4KFB - chains A and B; structure by X-ray diffraction, 1.85 A resolution.

# Chain A
Protein: Reverse transcriptase/ribonuclease H, exoribonuclea P66 RT
Source organism: Human immunodeficiency virus type 1
Notes: EC 2.7.7.49, 2.7.7.7, 3.1.26.13, 3.1.13.2; fragment: p66
UniProt: P03366 (POL_HV1B1); residues 1-555 here correspond to UniProt positions 600-1154 (UniProt number = residue number + 599)
Sequence (557 residues; numbered -1 to 555; the number before each row is that of its first residue; numbers below 1 keep their minus sign (Met-1 is residue -1)):
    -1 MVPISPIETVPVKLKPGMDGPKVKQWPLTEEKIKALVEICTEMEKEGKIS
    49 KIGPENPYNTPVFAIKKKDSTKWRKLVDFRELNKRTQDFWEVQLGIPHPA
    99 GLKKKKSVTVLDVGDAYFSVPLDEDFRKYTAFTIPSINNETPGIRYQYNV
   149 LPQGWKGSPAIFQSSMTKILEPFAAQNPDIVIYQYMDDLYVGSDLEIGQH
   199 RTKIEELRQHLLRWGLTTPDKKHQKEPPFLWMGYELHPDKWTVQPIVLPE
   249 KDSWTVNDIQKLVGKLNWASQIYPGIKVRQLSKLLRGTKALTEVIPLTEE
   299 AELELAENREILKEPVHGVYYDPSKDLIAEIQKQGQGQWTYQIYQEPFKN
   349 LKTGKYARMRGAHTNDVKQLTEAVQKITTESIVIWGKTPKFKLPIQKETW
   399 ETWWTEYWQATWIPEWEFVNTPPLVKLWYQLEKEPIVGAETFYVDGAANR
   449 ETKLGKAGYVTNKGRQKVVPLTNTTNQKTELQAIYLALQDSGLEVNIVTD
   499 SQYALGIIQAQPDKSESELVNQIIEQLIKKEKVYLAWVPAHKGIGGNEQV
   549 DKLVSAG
Unresolved in the structure: 555
Differences from the reference sequence: expression tag (-1 to 0); engineered mutation Ala172 (Lys771 in P03366), Ala173 (Lys772 in P03366), Ser280 (Cys879 in P03366)
Residues lining bound ligands:
  - 1QP (ethyl pyrazolo[1,5-a]pyridine-3-carboxylate): Gln91, Gln161, Met164, Thr165, Leu168, Glu169, Ala172, Ile180, Tyr181, Gln182
  - Rilpivirine (T27; 4-{[4-({4-[(E)-2-cyanoethenyl]-2,6-dimethylphenyl}amino)pyrimidin-2-yl]amino}benzonitrile): Pro95, Leu100, Lys101, Lys102, Lys103, Val106, Val179, Ile180, Tyr181, Tyr188, Gly190, Pro225, Phe227, Leu228, Trp229, Leu234, His235, Pro236, Tyr318
Curated features (UniProtKB/Swiss-Prot):
  - region: Phe227 to His235 (RT 'primer grip')
  - motif: Trp398 to Trp414 (Tryptophan repeat motif)
  - binding site (Mg(2+)): Asp110, Asp185, Asp186, Asp443, Glu478, Asp498, Asp549
  - site: Trp401 (Essential for RT p66/p51 heterodimerization), Trp414 (Essential for RT p66/p51 heterodimerization), Phe440, Tyr441 (Cleavage)
From the paper describing this entry:
  - binding site for 1QP: Thr165, Leu168, Ile180, Gln182
  - conformationally variable residues (side-chain flip): Gln91, Gln161, Gln182
  - contacts within the chain: Gln91-Gln182 (hydrogen bond), Gln91-Gln161 (hydrogen bond)
  - catalytic residues: Asp185 (citing earlier work)

# Chain B
Protein: P51 RT
Source organism: Human immunodeficiency virus type 1
Notes: fragment: p51 RT
UniProt: P03366 (POL_HV1B1); the construct lacks a stretch of the UniProt sequence, so the offset changes along the chain: 5-214 = UniProt 604-813; 215-416 = UniProt 826-1027
Sequence (429 residues; row label = number of the first residue in the row; a row labelled like 214A-214L holds insertion residues (214A, then the next letters in order); numbering starts at 0):
     0 GPISPIETVPVKLKPGMDGPKVKQWPLTEEKIKALVEICTEMEKEGKISK
    50 IGPENPYNTPVFAIKKKDSTKWRKLVDFRELNKRTQDFWEVQLGIPHPAG
   100 LKKKKSVTVLDVGDAYFSVPLDEDFRKYTAFTIPSINNETPGIRYQYNVL
   150 PQGWKGSPAIFQSSMTKILEPFKKQNPDIVIYQYMDDLYVGSDLEIGQHR
   200 TKIEELRQHLLRWGL
214A-214L TTPDKKHQKEPP
   215 FLWMGYELHPDKWTVQPIVLPEKDSWTVNDIQKLVGKLNWASQIYPGIKV
   265 RQLSKLLRGTKALTEVIPLTEEAELELAENREILKEPVHGVYYDPSKDLI
   315 AEIQKQGQGQWTYQIYQEPFKNLKTGKYARMRGAHTNDVKQLTEAVQKIT
   365 TESIVIWGKTPKFKLPIQKETWETWWTEYWQATWIPEWEFVNTPPLVKLW
   415 YQ
Unresolved in the structure: 0-4, 214A-214L
Differences from the reference sequence: expression tag (0-4); engineered mutation Ser268 (Cys879 in P03366)
Residues lining bound ligands: 1QP (ethyl pyrazolo[1,5-a]pyridine-3-carboxylate): Glu138, Thr139, Pro140
Curated features (UniProtKB/Swiss-Prot):
  - region: Phe215 to His223 (RT 'primer grip')
  - motif: Trp386 to Trp402 (Tryptophan repeat motif)
  - binding site (Mg(2+)): Asp110, Asp185, Asp186
  - site (Essential for RT p66/p51 heterodimerization): Trp389, Trp402
From the paper describing this entry:
  - binding site for 1QP: Thr139, Pro140

# Chain A / chain B interface
Pairs across the interface (118):
  Val8(A) with Pro52(B), hydrophobic; Glu53(B)
  Pro9(A) with Glu53(B)
  Gln85(A) with Glu53(B), hydrogen bond (side chain-backbone)
  Asp86(A) with Lys20(B), salt bridge; Pro55(B)
  Phe87(A) with Pro52(B)
  Trp88(A) with Pro52(B), hydrogen bond (backbone-backbone); Asn54(B); Pro55(B); Asn57(B); Thr131(B); Arg143(B)
  Val90(A) with Pro140(B), hydrophobic
  Gly93(A) with Asn137(B)
  Pro95(A) with Asn136(B); Asn137(B)
  His96(A) with Asn136(B), hydrogen bond (backbone-side chain)
  Gly99(A) with Asn136(B); Glu138(B)
  Leu100(A) with Asn136(B); Glu138(B)
  Lys101(A) with Glu138(B), salt bridge
  Ala158(A) with Pro52(B)
  Ser162(A) with Pro52(B)
  Thr165(A) with Pro140(B)
  Glu370(A) with Gln382(B), hydrogen bond
  Gln373(A) with Glu384(B); Thr385(B); Thr388(B), hydrogen bond; Trp389(B), hydrogen bond
  Thr376(A) with Thr388(B); Trp389(B)
  Thr377(A) with Pro25(B); Thr388(B)
  Ile380(A) with Pro25(B), hydrophobic; Leu26(B); Thr27(B)
  Val381(A) with Pro25(B), hydrophobic; Asn136(B), hydrogen bond (backbone-backbone)
  Ile382(A) with Ile135(B); Asn136(B)
  Trp383(A) with Ile135(B)
  Gly384(A) with Thr27(B); Glu28(B), hydrogen bond (backbone-backbone); Ile135(B)
  Trp402(A) with Lys319(B), hydrogen bond (backbone-side chain); His349(B); Thr350(B); Asp352(B)
  Tyr405(A) with Lys319(B), hydrogen bond (backbone-side chain)
  Trp406(A) with Lys319(B); Val405(B); Asn406(B); Thr407(B); Pro408(B); Pro409(B); Lys412(B), hydrogen bond (backbone-side chain)
  Gln407(A) with Lys319(B), hydrogen bond (backbone-side chain); Asp352(B); Pro380(B); Ile381(B); Gln382(B); Val405(B), hydrogen bond (side chain-backbone)
  Ala408(A) with Lys319(B); Trp325(B), hydrophobic; Asp352(B); Leu356(B), hydrophobic; Pro380(B), hydrogen bond (backbone-backbone); Ile381(B)
  Thr409(A) with Asp352(B), hydrogen bond (backbone-side chain); Val353(B)
  Trp410(A) with Thr350(B); Asn351(B); Val353(B), hydrophobic; Trp389(B); Tyr393(B)
  Pro412(A) with Trp389(B), hydrophobic
  Pro433(A) with Asn243(B); Leu277(B), hydrophobic; Thr278(B)
  Val435(A) with Thr278(B)
  Thr439(A) with Ala276(B); Leu277(B), hydrogen bond (side chain-backbone)
  Tyr441(A) with Val242(B); Gln246(B); Thr274(B); Lys275(B), hydrogen bond (side chain-backbone)
  Val458(A) with Thr274(B)
  Thr459(A) with Thr274(B), hydrogen bond (backbone-side chain)
  Asn460(A) with Thr274(B); Lys275(B); Ala276(B)
  Asn494(A) with Leu277(B)
  Val496(A) with Gln246(B)
  Gly504(A) with Pro408(B)
  Gln507(A) with Pro408(B)
  Tyr532(A) with Asn243(B); Lys247(B), hydrogen bond; Leu277(B), hydrophobic
  Ala534(A) with Lys247(B)
  Trp535(A) with Leu410(B); Trp414(B), hydrophobic
  Val536(A) with Gln246(B)
  Pro537(A) with Gly250(B); Asn253(B)
  Lys540(A) with Asn253(B); Val264(B); Ser268(B), hydrogen bond (backbone-side chain)
  Gly541(A) with Ser268(B); Leu271(B)
  Ile542(A) with Leu271(B), hydrophobic
  Gly543(A) with Leu271(B); Gly273(B)
  Gly544(A) with Gly273(B), hydrogen bond (backbone-backbone); Thr274(B)
  Gln547(A) with Gly273(B); Thr274(B)
Other interface residues (no listed pair), chain A (64 interface residues in all): Ile94, Ile159, Ile180, Thr369, Thr386, Thr403, Ile434, Gln500, Ala508
Other interface residues (no listed pair), chain B (59 interface residues in all): Tyr56, Val249, Lys269

# In short
64 residues of chain A and 59 residues of chain B are in contact, with 21 hydrogen bonds and 2 salt bridges.
Polar pairs include Asp86(A)-Lys20(B), Lys101(A)-Glu138(B) and Gln85(A)-Glu53(B). From the paper: the
catalytic residue Asp185(A); a binding site for 1QP at Thr165(A), Leu168(A) and Thr139(B) among others.
Chain A is Reverse transcriptase/ribonuclease H, exoribonuclea P66 RT and chain B is P51 RT, both from Human
immunodeficiency virus type 1; the structure, HIV-1 reverse transcriptase with bound fragment at NNRTI
adjacent site, was determined by X-ray diffraction together with 4ICL, 4ID5, 4IDK, 4IFV, 4IFY, 4IG0 and 4IG3
from the same study.
